Entry 9HVB (X-ray diffraction, 2.00 A resolution); this record covers chain A.

== Chain A ==
Molecule: Kemp eliminase
Source organism: Escherichia coli
Chain sequence (256 residues; numbered 1 to 256; the number before each row is that of its first residue):
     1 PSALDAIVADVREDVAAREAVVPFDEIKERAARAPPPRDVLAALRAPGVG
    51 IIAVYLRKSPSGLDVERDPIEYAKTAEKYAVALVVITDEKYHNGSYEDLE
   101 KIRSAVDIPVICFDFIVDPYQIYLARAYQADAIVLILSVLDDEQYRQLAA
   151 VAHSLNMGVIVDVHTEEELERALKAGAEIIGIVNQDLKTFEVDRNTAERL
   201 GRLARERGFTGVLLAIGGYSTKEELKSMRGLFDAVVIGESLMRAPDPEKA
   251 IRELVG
Not modelled in the structure: 56-67, 218-226, 239-244, 256
Reported in the primary citation:
  - catalytic residues: Asp162
  - mutagenesis - D162A: abolished catalytic activity
  - mutagenesis - D162A: increased stability
  - mutagenesis - F113M: unchanged catalytic activity
  - mutagenesis - F113L: increased catalytic activity

== In short ==
From the paper: the catalytic residue Asp162; D162A abolishes catalytic activity; 3 substitutions were tested
in all.
Chain A is Kemp eliminase (Escherichia coli); the structure, High-efficiency Kemp eliminases by complete
computational design, was determined by X-ray diffraction together with 9HVG and 9HVH from the same study.
